6HW3 - chains H and Z of the 28 polymer chains in the assembly; structure by X-ray diffraction, 2.60 A resolution.

[Chain H]
Protein: Proteasome subunit beta type-2
Source organism: Saccharomyces cerevisiae (strain ATCC 204508 / S288c)
Notes: EC 3.4.25.1
UniProt: P25043 (PSB2_YEAST); residues 1-232 here correspond to UniProt positions 30-261 (UniProt number = residue number + 29)
Chain sequence (232 residues; each row starts with the number of its first residue):
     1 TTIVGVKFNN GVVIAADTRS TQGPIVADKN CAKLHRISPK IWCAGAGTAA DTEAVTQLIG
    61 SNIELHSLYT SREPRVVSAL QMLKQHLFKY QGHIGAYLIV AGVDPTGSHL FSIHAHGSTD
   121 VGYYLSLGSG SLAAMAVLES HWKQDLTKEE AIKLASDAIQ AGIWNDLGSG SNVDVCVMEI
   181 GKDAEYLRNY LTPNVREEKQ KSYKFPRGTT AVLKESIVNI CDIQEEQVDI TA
Disordered / not traced: 223-232
Curated features (UniProtKB/Swiss-Prot):
  - active site: Thr1 (Nucleophile)
Covalent attachments: compound GQT linked to Thr1
Ligand contacts: GQT ((2S)-N-[(2S)-1-[[(2S)-1-[4-(aminomethyl)phenyl]-4-methylsulfonyl-butan-2-yl]amino]-3-oxidanyl-1-oxidanylidene-propan-2-yl]-2-[[(2S)-2-azido-3-phenyl-propanoyl]amino]-4-methyl-pentanamide): Arg19, Ser20, Thr21, Gln22, Ala27, Cys31, Ala32, Lys33, His35, Gly45, Ala46, Gly47, Thr48, Ala49, Thr52, Glu53, Gly128, Ser129

[Chain Z]
Protein: Proteasome subunit beta type-6
Source organism: Saccharomyces cerevisiae (strain ATCC 204508 / S288c)
Notes: EC 3.4.25.1
UniProt: P23724 (PSB6_YEAST); residues 1-222 here correspond to UniProt positions 20-241 (UniProt number = residue number + 19)
Chain sequence (222 residues; each row starts with the number of its first residue):
     1 QFNPYGDNGG TILGIAGEDF AVLAGDTRNI TDYSINSRYE PKVFDCGDNI VMSANGFAAD
    61 GDALVKRFKN SVKWYHFDHN DKKLSINSAA RNIQHLLYGK RFFPYYVHTI IAGLDEDGKG
   121 AVYSFDPVGS YEREQCRAGG AAASLIMPFL DNQVNFKNQY EPGTNGKVKK PLKYLSVEEV
   181 IKLVRDSFTS ATERHIQVGD GLEILIVTKD GVRKEFYELK RD
Bound ions: Mg2+: Thr192, His195, Val198
Ligand contacts: GQT ((2S)-N-[(2S)-1-[[(2S)-1-[4-(aminomethyl)phenyl]-4-methylsulfonyl-butan-2-yl]amino]-3-oxidanyl-1-oxidanylidene-propan-2-yl]-2-[[(2S)-2-azido-3-phenyl-propanoyl]amino]-4-methyl-pentanamide): Pro104, Tyr106, Asp126, Pro127, Ser130

[Chain H / chain Z interface]
Pairs across the interface (56; chain H residue first):
  Arg19(H) - Ile196(Z)
  Arg19(H) - Asp222(Z)  salt bridge
  Pro24(H) - Arg194(Z)
  Pro24(H) - His195(Z)
  Pro24(H) - Ile196(Z)  hydrogen bond (backbone-backbone)
  Ile25(H) - Arg194(Z)
  Ile25(H) - His195(Z)
  Val26(H) - Glu193(Z)
  Val26(H) - Arg194(Z)  hydrogen bond (backbone-backbone)
  Val26(H) - Ile196(Z)  hydrophobic
  Ala27(H) - Arg194(Z)  hydrogen bond (backbone-side chain)
  Lys29(H) - Glu193(Z)  salt bridge
  Lys29(H) - Arg194(Z)
  Ile163(H) - Asp222(Z)
  Trp164(H) - Ile35(Z)
  Trp164(H) - Arg38(Z)  hydrogen bond (backbone-side chain)
  Trp164(H) - Arg221(Z)
  Asn165(H) - Tyr33(Z)
  Asn165(H) - Arg38(Z)
  Asp166(H) - Tyr33(Z)
  Asp166(H) - Asp222(Z)
  Leu167(H) - Arg28(Z)
  Leu167(H) - Ile30(Z)  hydrophobic
  Leu167(H) - Asp32(Z)
  Leu167(H) - Tyr33(Z)  hydrogen bond (backbone-backbone)
  Leu167(H) - Ser34(Z)
  Leu167(H) - Ile35(Z)  hydrophobic
  Leu167(H) - Ile196(Z)
  Gly168(H) - Tyr33(Z)
  Ser169(H) - Asp222(Z)
  Gly170(H) - Asp222(Z)
  Ser171(H) - Asp222(Z)  hydrogen bond (backbone-side chain)
  Asn194(H) - Lys220(Z)  hydrogen bond (backbone-side chain)
  Asn194(H) - Asp222(Z)
  Arg196(H) - Thr189(Z)  hydrogen bond
  Arg196(H) - Ser190(Z)  hydrogen bond
  Arg196(H) - Glu193(Z)
  Glu197(H) - Arg185(Z)  salt bridge
  Lys199(H) - Asp186(Z)
  Gln200(H) - Arg185(Z)
  Gln200(H) - Asp186(Z)  hydrogen bond (backbone-side chain)
  Lys201(H) - Glu179(Z)
  Lys201(H) - Asp186(Z)  hydrogen bond (backbone-side chain)
  Tyr203(H) - Phe149(Z)
  Tyr203(H) - Gln153(Z)
  Tyr203(H) - Leu183(Z)
  Tyr203(H) - Asp186(Z)  hydrogen bond
  Phe205(H) - Asn152(Z)
  Phe205(H) - Gln153(Z)
  Phe205(H) - Gln159(Z)
  Arg207(H) - Pro162(Z)
  Gly208(H) - Pro162(Z)
  Thr209(H) - Gln159(Z)
  Thr209(H) - Tyr160(Z)  hydrogen bond (backbone-backbone)
  Ala211(H) - Tyr160(Z)  hydrophobic
  Ala211(H) - Gly166(Z)
Other interface residues (no listed pair), chain H (33 interface residues in all): Thr21, Gly23, Asp28, Ser129, Val195, Pro206
Other interface residues (no listed pair), chain Z (31 interface residues in all): Leu145, Asn158, Lys182, Glu218

[Overview]
33 residues of chain H face 31 of chain Z across their interface, with 13 hydrogen bonds and 3 salt bridges.
Polar pairs include Arg19(H)-Asp222(Z), Lys29(H)-Glu193(Z) and Glu197(H)-Arg185(Z). Bound to chain Z: compound
GQT. Covalently linked compound GQT: at Thr1(H).
Here chain H is Proteasome subunit beta type-2 and chain Z is Proteasome subunit beta type-6, both from
Saccharomyces cerevisiae (strain ATCC 204508 / S288c). Entry 6HW3 (Yeast 20S proteasome in complex with 13)
was determined by X-ray diffraction (same publication as 6HTB, 6HTC, 6HTD, 6HTP, 6HTR, 6HUB and 30 further
entries).
